5ZG1 - chains A and B; structure by X-ray diffraction, 1.32 A resolution.

[Chain A (and B)]
Name: Glutamate receptor 2
Source organism: Homo sapiens
Notes: chain B of this document is another copy of the same molecule, construct and numbering; everything in this record applies to it too
UniProt: P42262 (GRIA2_HUMAN); numbering as in UniProt; present here: 413-526, 653-796
Amino-acid sequence (263 residues; each row starts with the number of its first residue; note: 123 numbers in that range are skipped by the numbering (no residue carries them; nothing is unmodelled there)):
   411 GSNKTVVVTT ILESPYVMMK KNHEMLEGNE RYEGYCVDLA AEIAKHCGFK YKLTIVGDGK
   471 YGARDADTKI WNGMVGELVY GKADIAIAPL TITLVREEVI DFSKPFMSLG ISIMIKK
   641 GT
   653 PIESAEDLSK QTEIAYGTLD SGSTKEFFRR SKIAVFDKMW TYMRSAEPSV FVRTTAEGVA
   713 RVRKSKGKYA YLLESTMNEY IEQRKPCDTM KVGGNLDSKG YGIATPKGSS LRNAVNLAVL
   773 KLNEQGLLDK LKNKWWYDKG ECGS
Disordered / not traced: 411-413, 795-796
Differences from the reference sequence: expression tag (411-412); linker (527, 641-642)
Disulfide bonds: C739-C794
Residues lining bound ligands:
  - glutamate (9C0; 9-(4-tert-butylphenyl)-3,4-dihydropyrido[2,1-c][1,2,4]thiadiazine 2,2-dioxide): I502, K514, P515, F516, M517, S518, S750, K751, G752, L772, N775
  - glutamic acid (GLU): Y471, P499, L500, T501, R506, L671, G674, S675, T676, L725, E726, M729, Y753
Curated features (UniProtKB/Swiss-Prot):
  - binding site (L-glutamate): P499, T501, R506, S675, T676, E726
  - glycosylation: N413 (N-linked (GlcNAc...) asparagine)
  - modified residue (Phosphoserine): S683, S717
  - natural variant: E776 (E776D: In NEDLIB), W788 (W788L: In NEDLIB), G792 (G792V: In NEDLIB)
From the paper describing this entry:
  - binding site for glutamate: S750

[Interface between chain A and chain B]
Contacting residue pairs (26):
  I502(A) with L772(B), hydrophobic
  T503(A) with E776(B)
  L504(A) with L769(B); K773(B); E776(B), hydrogen bond (backbone-side chain)
  E507(A) with K514(B), salt bridge; N768(B), hydrogen bond; L769(B); L772(B)
  F512(A) with K514(B), hydrogen bond (backbone-side chain)
  S513(A) with K514(B)
  K514(A) with E507(B), salt bridge; F512(B), hydrogen bond (side chain-backbone); S513(B)
  P515(A) with P515(B)
  S750(A) with N775(B), hydrogen bond (backbone-side chain)
  N768(A) with E507(B), hydrogen bond
  L769(A) with L504(B); E507(B)
  L772(A) with I502(B), hydrophobic; E507(B)
  K773(A) with L504(B)
  N775(A) with S750(B), hydrogen bond (side chain-backbone)
  E776(A) with T503(B); L504(B), hydrogen bond (side chain-backbone)
  Q777(A) with K684(B)
Also at the interface, not in a pair above, chain A (21 interface residues in all): K684, D749, K751, R764, D781
Also at the interface, not in a pair above, chain B (21 interface residues in all): D749, K751, R764, Q777, D781

[Overview]
Chain A and chain B each contribute 21 residues to their interface, with 8 hydrogen bonds and 2 salt bridges.
Polar contacts include E507(A)-K514(B), L504(A)-E776(B) and E507(A)-N768(B). Bound to chain A: glutamic acid
and glutamate. UniProt lists 6 L-glutamate-binding residues on chain A. The paper reports a binding site for
glutamate at S750(A).
Both chains are Glutamate receptor 2 (Homo sapiens). Entry 5ZG1 (Crystal structure of the GluA2o LBD in
complex with glutamate and Compound-2) was determined by X-ray diffraction (same publication as 5ZG0, 5ZG2 and
5ZG3).
